PDB entry 7K9I | electron microscopy, 3.30 A resolution | chains A and H of the 3 polymer chains in the assembly

[Chain A]
Molecule: Spike protein S1
Organism: Severe acute respiratory syndrome coronavirus 2
Notes: fragment: receptor binding domain
UniProt: P0DTC2 (SPIKE_SARS2); residue numbers follow UniProt; this construct covers 333-527
Sequence (195 residues; numbered 333 to 527; the number before each row is that of its first residue):
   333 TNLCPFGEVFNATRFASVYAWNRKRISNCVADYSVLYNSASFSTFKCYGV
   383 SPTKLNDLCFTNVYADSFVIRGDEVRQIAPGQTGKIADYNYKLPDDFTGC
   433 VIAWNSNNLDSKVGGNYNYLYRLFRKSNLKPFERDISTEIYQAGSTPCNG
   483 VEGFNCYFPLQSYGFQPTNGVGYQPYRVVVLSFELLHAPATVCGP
Disulfides: Cys336-Cys361, Cys379-Cys432, Cys391-Cys525, Cys480-Cys488
Covalent attachments: N-acetylglucosamine (NAG) linked to Asn343
UniProt features mapped onto this chain:
  - region: Arg403 to Asp405 (Integrin-binding motif), Asn448 to Phe456 (Immunodominant HLA epitope recognized by the CD8+)
  - glycosylation: Asn343 (N-linked (GlcNAc...) (complex) asparagine)
  - natural variant: Gly339 (G339D: In strain: Omicron/BA.1, Omicron/BA.2 and 4 more; G339H: In strain: Omicron/BA.2.75, Omicron/XBB.1.5 and 1 more), Arg346 (R346K: In strain: Mu/B.1.621; R346T: In strain: Omicron/BQ.1.1, Omicron/XBB.1.5 and 1 more), Leu368 (L368I: In strain: Omicron/XBB.1.5, Omicron/EG.5.1), Ser371 (S371F: In strain: Omicron/BA.2, Omicron/BA.2.12.1 and 6 more; S371L: In strain: Omicron/BA.1), Ser373 (S373P: In strain: Omicron/BA.1, Omicron/BA.2 and 7 more), Ser375 (S375F: In strain: Omicron/BA.1, Omicron/BA.2 and 7 more), Thr376 (T376A: In strain: Omicron/BA.2, Omicron/BA.2.12.1 and 5 more), Asp405 (D405N: In strain: Omicron/BA.2, Omicron/BA.2.12.1 and 6 more), Arg408 (R408S: In strain: Omicron/BA.2, Omicron/BA.2.12.1 and 6 more), Lys417 (K417N: In strain: Beta/B.1.351, Omicron/BA.1 and 8 more; K417T: In strain: Gamma/P.1), Asn440 (N440K: In strain: Omicron/BA.1, Omicron/BA.2 and 7 more), Lys444 (K444T: In strain: Omicron/BQ.1.1), 16 further natural variant entries in UniProt
  - mutagenesis: Asn343 (N343Q: Reduced viral infectivity), Leu452 (L452R: Increased resistance to neutralizing antibodies. Decreases HLA binding to NF9 epitope. Increased binding affinity to human ACE2), Tyr453 (Y453F: Decreased HLA binding to NF9 epitope. Increased binding affinity to human ACE2), Ala475 (A475V: Increased resistance to neutralizing antibodies), Val483 (V483A: Increased resistance to neutralizing antibodies), Glu484 (E484D: Increased replication in human TMEM106B overexpressing cells), Phe490 (F490L: Increased resistance to neutralizing antibodies and human covalescent sera neutralization), Gln493 (Q493N: Reduced host ACE2-binding affinity in vitro; Q493Y: Reduced host ACE2-binding affinity in vitro), Asn501 (N501T: Reduced host ACE2-binding affinity in vitro; N501Y: Increased binding affinity to human ACE2), His519 (H519P: Increased resistance to human covalescent sera neutralization)

[Chain H]
Molecule: 2B04 heavy chain
Organism: Mus musculus
Sequence (119 residues; numbered 1 to 119; the number before each row is that of its first residue):
     1 QVQLKQSGPGLVAPSQSLSITCTVSGFSLINYAISWVRQPPGKGLEWLGV
    51 IWTGGGTNYNSALKSRLSISKDNSKSQVFLKMNSLQTDDTARYYCARKDY
   101 YGRYYGMDYWGQGTSVTVS
Disulfides: Cys22-Cys95

[How chain A and chain H interact]
Pairs across the interface - 23 pairs, chain A then chain H:
  Tyr449(A) - Gly26(H)
  Tyr449(A) - Phe27(H)
  Tyr449(A) - Ser28(H)
  Glu484(A) - Trp52(H)  hydrogen bond (backbone-side chain)
  Glu484(A) - Thr53(H)
  Glu484(A) - Gly54(H)
  Glu484(A) - Gly55(H)
  Gly485(A) - Tyr100(H)
  Phe486(A) - Trp52(H)  hydrophobic
  Phe486(A) - Lys98(H)
  Phe486(A) - Tyr100(H)  hydrophobic
  Phe486(A) - Tyr105(H)
  Tyr489(A) - Tyr100(H)
  Tyr489(A) - Tyr101(H)  hydrophobic
  Phe490(A) - Thr53(H)
  Phe490(A) - Tyr101(H)  hydrogen bond (backbone-side chain)
  Leu492(A) - Ile30(H)
  Gln493(A) - Ile30(H)  hydrogen bond (side chain-backbone)
  Gln493(A) - Asn31(H)  hydrogen bond
  Gln493(A) - Tyr101(H)
  Ser494(A) - Ser28(H)  hydrogen bond
  Ser494(A) - Ile30(H)
  Ser494(A) - Asn31(H)  hydrogen bond (backbone-side chain)
Other interface residues (no listed pair), chain A (10 interface residues in all): Gly446
The authors on this interface:
  - epitope / paratope residues, chain A: Val445(A), Ile472(A), Glu484(A), Phe486(A), Pro491(A)
  - epitope / paratope residues, chain H: Ile30(H)

[In short]
The interface between chain A and chain H involves 10 residues on one side and 13 on the other, with 6
hydrogen bonds. Among the polar pairs are Glu484(A)-Trp52(H), Phe490(A)-Tyr101(H) and Gln493(A)-Ile30(H).
N-acetylglucosamine is covalently linked to Asn343(A). From UniProt: 10 mutagenesis sites on chain A. From the
paper: epitope/paratope residues Val445(A), Ile472(A) and Ile30(H) among others.
Here chain A is Spike protein S1 (Severe acute respiratory syndrome coronavirus 2) and chain H is 2B04 heavy
chain (Mus musculus). Entry 7K9I (SARS-CoV-2 Spike RBD in complex with neutralizing Fab 2B04 (local
refinement)) was determined by electron microscopy together with 7K9H, 7K9J and 7K9K from the same study.
